PDB entry 5U6M | X-ray diffraction, 2.57 A resolution | chain A

== Chain A ==
Protein: UDP-glycosyltransferase 74F2
From: Arabidopsis thaliana
Notes: EC 2.4.1.-
Reference sequence: O22822 (U74F2_ARATH); residue numbers follow UniProt; this construct covers 1-449
Amino-acid sequence (449 residues; row label = number of the first residue in the row):
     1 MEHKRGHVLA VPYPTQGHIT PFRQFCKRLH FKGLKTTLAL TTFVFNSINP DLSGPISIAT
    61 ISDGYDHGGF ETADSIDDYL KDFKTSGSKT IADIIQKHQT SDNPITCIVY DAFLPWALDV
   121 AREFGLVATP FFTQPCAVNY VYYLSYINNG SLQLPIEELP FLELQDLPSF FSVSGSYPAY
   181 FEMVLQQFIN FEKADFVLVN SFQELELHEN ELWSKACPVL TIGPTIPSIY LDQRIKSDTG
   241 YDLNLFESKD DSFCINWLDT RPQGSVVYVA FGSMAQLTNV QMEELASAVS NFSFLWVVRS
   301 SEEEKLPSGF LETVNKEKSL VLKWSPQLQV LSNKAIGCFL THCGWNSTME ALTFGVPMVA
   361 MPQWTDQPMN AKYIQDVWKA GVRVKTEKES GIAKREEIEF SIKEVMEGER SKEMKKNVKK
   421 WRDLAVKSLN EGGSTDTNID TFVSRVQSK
Not modelled in the structure: 1-5, 448-449
Covalently attached groups: beta-D-glucopyranose (BGC) linked to Y177
Ligand contacts:
  - 2-hydroxybenzoic acid (SAL): Y13, T15, H18, F113, Q134, Y180, M183, V184, M274, W364, T365
  - UDP (uridine-5'-diphosphate): Q16, G17, T20, Y241, Y268, A270, G272, S273, M274, V297, W324, S325, Q327, H342, G344, W345, N346, S347, E350, Q367
Swiss-Prot annotation at these positions:
  - binding site (UDP-alpha-D-glucose): S273, S325 to Q327, H342 to E350, W364 to Q367
What the authors report for this chain:
  - binding site for UDP: S273, W324, H342, N346, S347, E350
  - binding site for 2-hydroxybenzoic acid: Y13, T15, H18, F113, Q134, Y180, M183, V184, M274, W364, T365
  - catalytic residues: H18, D111 (proposed by the authors, not directly observed)
  - specificity-determining residues: T15
  - mutagenesis - H18A: abolished catalytic activity
  - mutagenesis - Y180A, M274A: decreased catalytic activity
  - mutagenesis - T15A, T365A: unchanged catalytic activity on SGE
  - mutagenesis - T15A (5-fold), T15S (5-fold): increased catalytic activity on SAG
  - conformationally variable residues (loop rearrangement): S47 to P55, V382 to I392
  - contacts within the chain: H18-D111 (hydrogen bond)
  - mutagenesis - T15S/T365A, T15V: decreased catalytic activity on SGE

== Summary ==
Chain A binds UDP and 2-hydroxybenzoic acid. Covalently linked beta-D-glucopyranose: at Y177. UniProt lists 17
UDP-alpha-D-glucose-binding residues. From the paper: catalytic residues H18 and D111; Y180A and M274A reduce
catalytic activity; 8 substitutions were tested in all.
Chain A is UDP-glycosyltransferase 74F2 (Arabidopsis thaliana); the structure, Crystal structure of
UDP-glucosyltransferase, UGT74F2, with UDP and salicylic acid, was determined by X-ray diffraction together
with 5U6N, 5U6S, 5V2J and 5V2K from the same study.
